Entry 8PQQ (X-ray diffraction, 2.23 A resolution); this record covers chains A and D of the 4 polymer chains in the assembly.

[Chain A (and D)]
Name: Nucleoside 2-deoxyribosyltransferase
From: Chroococcidiopsis thermalis PCC 7203
Notes: chain D of this document is another copy of the same molecule, construct and numbering; everything in this record applies to it too
UniProt: K9TVX3 (K9TVX3_CHRTP); numbering as in UniProt (aligned over 1-155)
Chain sequence (155 residues; row label = number of the first residue in the row):
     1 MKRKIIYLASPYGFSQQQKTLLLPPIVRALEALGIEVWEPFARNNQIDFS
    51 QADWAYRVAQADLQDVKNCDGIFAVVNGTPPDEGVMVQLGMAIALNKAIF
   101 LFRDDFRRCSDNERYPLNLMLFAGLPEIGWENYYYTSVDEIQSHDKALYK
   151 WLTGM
Disordered / not traced: 155 (chain D: 1, 155)
Construct notes: engineered mutation Gln-88 (Glu in K9TVX3)
Metal / ion sites: Mg2+ near Glu-31 (its only coordinating residue here)
Residues lining bound ligands:
  - clofarabine (CFB; 2-chloro-9-(2-deoxy-2-fluoro-b -D-arabinofuranosyl)-9H-purin-6-amine), molecule 1: Tyr-7, Ala-9, Ser-10, Phe-14, Pro-40, Phe-41, Asn-44, Trp-54, Val-58, Asp-62, Asp-82, Gly-84, Val-85, Gln-88
  - clofarabine (CFB), molecule 2: Asp-111, Asn-118, Leu-119, Met-120
What the authors report for this chain:
  - binding site for clofarabine: Ser-10, Asp-62, Asp-111, Asn-118
  - contacts within the chain: Tyr-7/Gln-88, Asp-62/Gln-88
  - catalytic residues: Asp-111 (proposed by the authors, not directly observed)
  - mutagenesis - D62N, E88Q (50-fold), M120C: decreased catalytic activity
  - mutagenesis - E88Q: unchanged catalytic activity on 2'-deoxyribosylation
  - specificity-determining residues: Asp-62 (proposed by the authors, not directly observed)

[How chain A and chain D interact]
Residue-residue contacts - 16 pairs, chain A then chain D:
  Thr-79(A) / Pro-80(D)
  Thr-79(A) / Cys-109(D)
  Pro-80(A) / Thr-79(D)
  Phe-106(A) / Asp-111(D)
  Arg-107(A) / Ser-110(D)
  Arg-107(A) / Asp-111(D)
  Arg-108(A) / Arg-108(D)
  Arg-108(A) / Cys-109(D)
  Arg-108(A) / Ser-110(D)  hydrogen bond (backbone-backbone)
  Cys-109(A) / Thr-79(D)
  Cys-109(A) / Arg-108(D)
  Cys-109(A) / Cys-109(D)  disulfide
  Ser-110(A) / Arg-107(D)
  Ser-110(A) / Arg-108(D)  hydrogen bond (backbone-backbone)
  Asp-111(A) / Phe-106(D)
  Asp-111(A) / Arg-107(D)
Disulfides between the chains: Cys-109(A)/Cys-109(D)

[In short]
The chain A/chain D interface involves 8 residues from each chain; the contacts include 1 disulfide bond and 2
hydrogen bonds. Its one hydrogen bond, Arg-108(A)/Ser-110(D), is backbone to backbone. Bound to chain A:
clofarabine. From the paper: the catalytic residue Asp-111(A); D62N, E88Q and M120C of chain A reduce
catalytic activity.
Chain A and chain D are both Nucleoside 2-deoxyribosyltransferase (Chroococcidiopsis thermalis PCC 7203); the
structure, Nucleoside 2'deoxyribosyltransferase from Chroococcidiopsis thermalis PCC 7203 E88Q Mutant bound to
Clofarabine, was determined by X-ray diffraction.
